PDB entry 6D9H | electron microscopy, 3.60 A resolution | chains A and R of the 4 polymer chains in the assembly

== Chain A ==
Molecule: Guanine nucleotide-binding protein G(i) subunit alpha-2
From: Homo sapiens
UniProt: P04899 (GNAI2_HUMAN); numbering as in UniProt (aligned over 1-355)
Chain sequence (355 residues; each row starts with the number of its first residue):
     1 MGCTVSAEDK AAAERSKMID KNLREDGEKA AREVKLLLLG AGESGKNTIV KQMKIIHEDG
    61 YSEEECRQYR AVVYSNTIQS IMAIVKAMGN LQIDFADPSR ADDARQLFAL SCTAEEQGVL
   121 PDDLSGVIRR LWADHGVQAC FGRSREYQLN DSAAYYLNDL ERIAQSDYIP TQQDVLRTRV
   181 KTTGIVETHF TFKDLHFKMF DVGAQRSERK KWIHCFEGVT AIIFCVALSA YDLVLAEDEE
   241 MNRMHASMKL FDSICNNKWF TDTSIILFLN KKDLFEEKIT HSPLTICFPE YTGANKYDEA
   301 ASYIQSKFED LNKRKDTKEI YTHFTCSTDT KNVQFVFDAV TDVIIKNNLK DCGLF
Not modelled in the structure: 1-10, 41-43, 57-183, 235-240
Sequence notes: engineered mutation Asn47 (Ser in P04899), Ala204 (Gly in P04899), Ala246 (Glu in P04899), Ser327 (Ala in P04899)
Swiss-Prot annotation at these positions:
  - region: Lys35 to Lys46, Thr48 (G1 motif), Asp174 to Thr182 (G2 motif), Phe197 to Gly203, Gln205, Arg206 (G3 motif), Ile266 to Asp273 (G4 motif), Thr325, Cys326, Thr328 to Thr330 (G5 motif)
  - binding site (GTP): Leu176 to Thr182, Asp201 to Gly203, Gln205, Asn270 to Asp273
  - binding site (Mg(2+)): Thr182
  - modified residue: Arg179 (ADP-ribosylarginine), Gln205 (Deamidated glutamine), Cys352 (ADP-ribosylcysteine)
  - lipidation: Gly2 (N-myristoyl glycine), Cys3 (S-palmitoyl cysteine)

== Chain R ==
Molecule: Chimera protein of Muscarinic acetylcholine receptor M4 and Adenosine receptor A1
From: Homo sapiens
UniProt: chimeric construct of P08173, P30542: residues -28 to -7 from P08173 (ACM4_HUMAN) positions 2-23 (UniProt number = residue number + 30); residues 2-326 from P30542 positions 2-326 (same numbers)
Chain sequence (389 residues; each row starts with the number of its first residue; numbers below 1 keep their minus sign (Met-54 is residue -54)):
   -54 MKTIIALSYI FCLVFADYKD DDDAMGANFT PVNGSSGNQS VRLVTSSSLE VLFQGPPPSI
     6 SAFQAAYIGI EVLIALVSVP GNVLVIWAVK VNQALRDATF CFIVSLAVAD VAVGALVIPL
    66 AILINIGPQT YFHTCLMVAC PVLILTQSSI LALLAIAVDR YLRVKIPLRY KMVVTPRRAA
   126 VAIAGCWILS FVVGLTPMFG WNNLSAVERA WAANGSMGEP VIKCEFEKVI SMEYMVYFNF
   186 FVWVLPPLLL MVLIYLEVFY LIRKQLNKKV SASSGDPQKY YGKELKIAKS LALILFLFAL
   246 SWLPLHILNC ITLFCPSCHK PSILTYIAIF LTHGNSAMNP IVYAFRIQKF RVTFLKIWND
   306 HFRCQPAPPI DEDLPEERPD DHHHHHHHH
Not modelled in the structure: -54 to 4, 214-222, 302-334
Disulfides: Cys80-Cys169, Cys260-Cys263
Sequence notes: initiating methionine (-54); expression tag (-53 to -29, 327-334); linker (-6 to 1)
Residues lining bound ligands: adenosine (ADN): Val87, Leu88, Thr91, Phe171, Glu172, Met177, Met180, Asn184, Trp247, Leu250, Asn254, Ile274, Thr277, His278
Swiss-Prot annotation at these positions:
  - glycosylation (N-linked (GlcNAc...) asparagine): Asn-22, Asn-17, Asn159
  - lipidation: Cys309 (S-palmitoyl cysteine)

== Interface between chain A and chain R ==
Residue-residue contacts - 29 pairs, chain A then chain R:
  Asp316(A) - Lys224(R)  salt bridge
  Asp316(A) - Lys228(R)  salt bridge
  Glu319(A) - Lys224(R)  salt bridge
  Asp342(A) - Gln210(R)  hydrogen bond
  Asp342(A) - Lys213(R)  salt bridge
  Ile344(A) - Pro112(R)
  Ile344(A) - Leu113(R)  hydrophobic
  Ile345(A) - Pro112(R)  hydrophobic
  Ile345(A) - Gln210(R)
  Lys346(A) - Leu211(R)
  Asn348(A) - Arg108(R)
  Asn348(A) - Pro112(R)
  Leu349(A) - Val109(R)  hydrophobic
  Leu349(A) - Ile207(R)  hydrophobic
  Asp351(A) - Asp42(R)
  Asp351(A) - Phe45(R)
  Asp351(A) - Arg108(R)  salt bridge
  Asp351(A) - Ile292(R)
  Asp351(A) - Lys294(R)  salt bridge
  Cys352(A) - Arg105(R)
  Cys352(A) - Arg108(R)
  Cys352(A) - Ile292(R)
  Gly353(A) - Arg291(R)
  Leu354(A) - Arg105(R)
  Leu354(A) - Val203(R)  hydrophobic
  Leu354(A) - Ile207(R)  hydrophobic
  Leu354(A) - Ile232(R)
  Leu354(A) - Leu236(R)  hydrophobic
  Phe355(A) - Lys228(R)
Interface residues without a listed pair, chain A (16 interface residues in all): Leu195, Phe337, Thr341
Interface residues without a listed pair, chain R (21 interface residues in all): Lys231, Ser235

== Summary ==
The interface between chain A and chain R involves 16 residues on one side and 21 on the other; the contacts
include 1 hydrogen bond and 6 salt bridges. Polar contacts include Asp316(A)-Lys224(R), Asp316(A)-Lys228(R)
and Glu319(A)-Lys224(R). Ligands of chain R: adenosine.
Here chain A is Guanine nucleotide-binding protein G(i) subunit alpha-2 and chain R is Chimera protein of
Muscarinic acetylcholine receptor M4 and Adenosine receptor A1, both from Homo sapiens. Entry 6D9H (Cryo-EM
structure of the human adenosine A1 receptor-Gi2-protein complex bound to its endogenous agonist) was
determined by electron microscopy.
